PDB entry 5B5N | X-ray diffraction, 3.30 A resolution | chains C and L of the 36 polymer chains in the assembly

== Chain C ==
Molecule: Photosynthetic reaction center cytochrome c subunit
Organism: Thermochromatium tepidum
UniProt: D2Z0P5 (D2Z0P5_THETI); residues 1-333 here = UniProt positions 1-333
Chain sequence (333 residues; numbered 1 to 333; the number before each row is that of its first residue):
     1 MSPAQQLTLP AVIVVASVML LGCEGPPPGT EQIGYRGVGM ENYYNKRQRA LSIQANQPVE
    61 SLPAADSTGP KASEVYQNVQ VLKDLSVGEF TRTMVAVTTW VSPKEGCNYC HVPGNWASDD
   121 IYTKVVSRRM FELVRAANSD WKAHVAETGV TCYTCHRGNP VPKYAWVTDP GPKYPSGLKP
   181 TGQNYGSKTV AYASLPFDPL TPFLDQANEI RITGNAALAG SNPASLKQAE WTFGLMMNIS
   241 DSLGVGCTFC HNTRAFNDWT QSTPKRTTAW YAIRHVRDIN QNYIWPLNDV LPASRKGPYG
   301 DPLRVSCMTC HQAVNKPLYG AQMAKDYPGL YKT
Disordered / not traced: 1-16
Ion coordination: barium ion: Asn42 (shared with Gln172(L), Thr265(L) of chain L); heme Fe (4 sites), coordinated by Met94, His111, Met130, His144, His156, Met236, His251, His311
Residues lining bound ligands:
  - heme (HEM), molecule 1: Tyr76, Gln77, Asn78, Val79, Gln80, Val81, Leu82, Phe90, Met94, Val95, Val97, Thr98, Val101, Ser102, Cys107, Cys110, His111, Trp116, Ala117, Lys124, Ser127, Arg128, Phe131
  - heme (HEM), molecule 2: Val97, Val101, Tyr109, Cys110, Tyr122, Thr123, Val126, Ser127, Met130, Phe131, Leu133, Val134, Thr151, Cys152, Cys155, His156, Pro160, Val161, Pro162, Ala165, Ile279, Ile284, Leu291, Arg295, Leu303, Arg304, Val305, Cys310
  - heme (HEM), molecule 3: His144, Val145, Ala146, Thr148, Gly149, Val150, Leu204, Ile239, Leu243, Phe249, Lys265, Thr268, Ala269, Ala272, Ile273, His275, Val276, Ile279, Val305, Ser306, Cys307, Cys310, His311, Asn315, Lys316, Pro317
  - heme (HEM), molecule 4: Ile210, Arg211, Ile212, Thr213, Thr232, Phe233, Met236, Met237, Ile239, Ser240, Leu243, Val245, Gly246, Cys247, Cys250, His251, Phe256, Asn257, Trp259, Arg266, Ala269, Trp270, Arg274
Swiss-Prot annotation at these positions:
  - binding site (heme): Met94, Cys107, Cys110, His111, Met130, His144, Cys152, Cys155, His156, Met236, Cys247, Cys250, His251, Cys307, Cys310, His311
  - lipidation: Cys23 (N-palmitoyl cysteine)

== Chain L ==
Molecule: Photosynthetic reaction center L subunit
Organism: Thermochromatium tepidum
UniProt: D2Z0P3 (D2Z0P3_THETI); residue numbers follow UniProt; this construct covers 1-281
Chain sequence (281 residues; row label = number of the first residue in the row):
     1 MAMLSFEKKY RVRGGTLIGG DLFDFWVGPF YVGFFGVVGF CFTLLGVLLI VWGATIGPTG
    61 PTSDLQTYNL WRISIAPPDL SYGLRMAPLT EGGLWQIITI CAAGAFISWA LREVEICRKL
   121 GIGFHVPFAF SFAIGAYLVL VFVRPLLMGA WGHGFPYGIL SHLDWVSNVG YQFLHFHYNP
   181 AHMLAISFFF TNCLALSMHG SLILSVTNPQ KGEPVKTSEH ENTFFRDIVG YSIGALAIHR
   241 LGLFLALSAA FWSAVCILIS GPFWTRGWPE WWNWWLELPL W
Disordered / not traced: 1
Ion coordination: barium ion site 1: Pro61, Gln66 (shared with 1 residue of chain A); barium ion site 2: Gln172, Thr265 (shared with Asn42(C) of chain C); Fe ion: His199, His239 (shared with 3 residues of chain M); barium ion site 3 near Trp281 (its only coordinating residue here)
Residues lining bound ligands:
  - bacteriochlorophyll a (BCL), molecule 1: Val47, Tyr137, Leu140, Phe155, Ile159, Leu160, His162, Leu163, Val166
  - bacteriochlorophyll a (BCL), molecule 2: Phe106, Phe130, Ala133, Ile134, Ala136, Tyr137, Leu140, Trp165, Val166, Ser167, Val169, Gly170, Tyr171, Phe176, His177, His182, Ala185, Ile186, Phe189, Phe190, Ser253, Ala254, Cys256, Ile257
  - bacteriochlorophyll a (BCL), molecule 3: Val166, His177, Phe190
  - bacteriochlorophyll a (BCL), molecule 4: His177, His182, Met183, Ile186, Ser187, Phe190, Thr191
  - bacteriopheophytin a (BPH), molecule 1: Phe42, Thr43, Gly46, Val47, Ile98, Cys101, Ala102, Ala105, Phe106, Trp109, Glu113, Val126, Ala129, Phe130, Phe132, Ala133, Tyr137, Tyr157, Gly158, Ile159, His162, Ala246, Leu247, Ala250
  - bacteriopheophytin a (BPH), molecule 2: Phe190, Cys193, Leu194, Ser197, Met198, Ile228, Val229
  - menaquinone 8 (MQ8): Phe30, Phe40, Leu44, Trp109
  - Ubiquinone-8 (UQ8): Phe132, Phe188, Thr191, Leu194, Met198, His199, Leu202, Ile203, Glu221, Asn222, Phe225, Tyr231, Ser232, Ile233, Gly234, Ala235, Ile238, Arg240, Leu241, Leu243, Phe244, Leu247, Ser248, Phe251, Trp252

== Interface between chain C and chain L ==
Residue-residue contacts (77):
  Met19(C) - Trp274(L)  hydrophobic
  Leu21(C) - Trp271(L)  hydrophobic
  Leu21(C) - Trp274(L)
  Gly22(C) - Trp264(L)
  Gly22(C) - Trp271(L)  hydrogen bond (backbone-side chain)
  Cys23(C) - Phe263(L)  hydrogen bond (side chain-backbone)
  Cys23(C) - Trp264(L)
  Glu24(C) - Pro262(L)
  Glu24(C) - Phe263(L)  hydrogen bond (backbone-backbone)
  Glu24(C) - Trp264(L)
  Glu24(C) - Thr265(L)  hydrogen bond
  Glu24(C) - Arg266(L)  salt bridge
  Gly25(C) - Pro262(L)
  Pro26(C) - Leu147(L)  hydrophobic
  Pro26(C) - Pro262(L)
  Pro27(C) - Leu147(L)
  Pro28(C) - Met148(L)  hydrophobic
  Pro28(C) - Pro262(L)
  Pro28(C) - Thr265(L)
  Thr30(C) - Leu80(L)
  Thr30(C) - His153(L)
  Glu31(C) - Leu80(L)
  Gln32(C) - Asp79(L)  hydrogen bond
  Gln32(C) - Leu80(L)  hydrogen bond (side chain-backbone)
  Tyr35(C) - Pro58(L)
  Arg36(C) - Ala76(L)  hydrogen bond (side chain-backbone)
  Arg36(C) - Pro77(L)  hydrogen bond (side chain-backbone)
  Arg36(C) - Pro78(L)
  Arg36(C) - Asp79(L)
  Gly37(C) - Ala76(L)
  Gly37(C) - Pro156(L)
  Gly37(C) - Trp165(L)
  Val38(C) - Asp164(L)
  Val38(C) - Trp165(L)
  Val38(C) - Asn168(L)  hydrogen bond (backbone-side chain)
  Gly39(C) - Trp165(L)
  Gly39(C) - Asn168(L)
  Gly39(C) - Val169(L)  hydrogen bond (backbone-backbone)
  Met40(C) - Asn168(L)
  Glu41(C) - Leu80(L)
  Glu41(C) - His153(L)  salt bridge
  Glu41(C) - Gln172(L)  hydrogen bond (backbone-side chain)
  Asn42(C) - Gln172(L)  hydrogen bond
  Tyr43(C) - Arg144(L)
  Tyr43(C) - Met148(L)  hydrophobic
  Tyr43(C) - His153(L)
  Tyr43(C) - Gln172(L)  hydrogen bond (backbone-side chain)
  Tyr43(C) - Phe173(L)  hydrophobic
  Tyr43(C) - Thr265(L)
  Tyr44(C) - Thr265(L)
  Asn45(C) - Thr265(L)
  Ala191(C) - Leu174(L)  hydrophobic
  Ala191(C) - Pro269(L)
  Ala191(C) - Glu270(L)
  Tyr192(C) - Pro269(L)
  Tyr192(C) - Glu270(L)
  Tyr192(C) - Asn273(L)  hydrogen bond
  Tyr192(C) - Leu276(L)  hydrophobic
  Tyr192(C) - Glu277(L)
  Ala193(C) - Tyr178(L)
  Ala193(C) - Pro269(L)
  Ser194(C) - Tyr178(L)  hydrogen bond
  Phe233(C) - Leu174(L)
  Phe233(C) - His175(L)
  Met237(C) - Leu174(L)  hydrophobic
  Met237(C) - His175(L)
  Val245(C) - Leu174(L)
  Gly246(C) - Gln172(L)
  Cys247(C) - Tyr171(L)
  Thr248(C) - Asn168(L)
  Thr248(C) - Gln172(L)
  Asn252(C) - Asn168(L)
  Thr253(C) - Ser167(L)  hydrogen bond
  Thr253(C) - Asn168(L)  hydrogen bond
  Thr253(C) - Tyr171(L)
  Arg254(C) - Asp164(L)  salt bridge
  Phe256(C) - Tyr171(L)  hydrophobic
Also at the interface, not in a pair above, chain C (39 interface residues in all): Gly186, Ser240
Also at the interface, not in a pair above, chain L (40 interface residues in all): Ser81, Glu91, Gly92, Gly152, Ser161, Gly261

== Summary ==
39 residues of chain C face 40 of chain L across their interface, with 17 hydrogen bonds and 3 salt bridges.
Polar pairs include Glu24(C)-Arg266(L), Glu41(C)-His153(L) and Arg254(C)-Asp164(L). Bound to chain C: 4 copies
of heme.
Here chain C is Photosynthetic reaction center cytochrome c subunit and chain L is Photosynthetic reaction
center L subunit, both from Thermochromatium tepidum. Entry 5B5N (Crystal structure of the Ba-substituted
LH1-RC complex from Tch. tepidum) was determined by X-ray diffraction (same publication as 5B5M).
